6WIZ - chains A and H of the 4 polymer chains in the assembly; structure by X-ray diffraction, 4.20 A resolution (low resolution: residue-level contacts below are approximate; hydrogen-bond / salt-bridge calls are withheld).

Chain A:
Protein: Hemagglutinin HA1
Organism: Influenza A virus
Chain sequence (327 residues; row label = number of the first residue in the row; a row labelled like 125A-125C holds insertion residues (125A, then the next letters in order)):
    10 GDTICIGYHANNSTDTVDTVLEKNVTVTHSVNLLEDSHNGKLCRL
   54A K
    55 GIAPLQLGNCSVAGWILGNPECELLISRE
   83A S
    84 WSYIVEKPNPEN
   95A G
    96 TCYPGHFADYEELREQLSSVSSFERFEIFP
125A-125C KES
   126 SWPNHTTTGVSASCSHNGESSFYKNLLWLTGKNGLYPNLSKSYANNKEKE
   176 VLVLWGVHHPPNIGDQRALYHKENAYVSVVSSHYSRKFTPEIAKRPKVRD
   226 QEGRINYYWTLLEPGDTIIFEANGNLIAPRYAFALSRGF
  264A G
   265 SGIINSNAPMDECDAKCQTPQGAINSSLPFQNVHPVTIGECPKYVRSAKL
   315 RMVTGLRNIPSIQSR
Unresolved in the structure: 325-329
Disulfides: Cys52-Cys277, Cys64-Cys76, Cys97-Cys139, Cys281-Cys305
Covalent attachments: N-acetylglucosamine (NAG) linked to Asn95

Chain H:
Protein: Fab 54-1G05 heavy chain
Organism: Homo sapiens
Notes: antibody fragment or engineered binder
Chain sequence (230 residues; each row starts with the number of its first residue; a row labelled like 31A-31B holds insertion residues (31A, then the next letters in order)):
     1 QVQLQQSGPRLVKPSQTLSLTCAISGDSVSS
31A-31B SS
    32 AVWTWIRQSPSRGLEWLGRTY
52A-52B YR
    53 SKWYDDYAVSVQGRITINPDTSKNQISLQL
82A-82C NSV
    83 TPDDTAVYYCARSSINIF
100A-100G GVFVMAM
   101 DVWGQGTAVTVSSPSTKGPSVFPLAPSSKSTSGGTAALGCLVKDYFPEPV
   151 TVSWNSGALTSGVHTFPAVLQSSGLYSLSSVVTVPSSSLGTQTYICNVNH
   201 KPSNTKVDKRVEPKSC
Unresolved in the structure: 214-216
Disulfides: Cys22-Cys92, Cys140-Cys196

Chain A / chain H interface:
Pairs across the interface (5):
  His18(A) - Gly100A(H)
  Asn21(A) - Ser31A(H)
  Asn21(A) - Ser31B(H)
  Thr37(A) - Phe100(H)
  His38(A) - Phe100(H)
Interface residues without a listed pair, chain A (6 interface residues in all): Asn20, Thr318
The authors on this interface:
  - epitope / paratope residues, chain H: Phe100(H)

Overview:
6 residues of chain A and 4 residues of chain H are in contact. N-acetylglucosamine is covalently linked to
Asn95(A). The paper reports the epitope/paratope residue Phe100(H).
Here chain A is Hemagglutinin HA1 (Influenza A virus) and chain H is Fab 54-1G05 heavy chain (Homo sapiens).
Entry 6WIZ (Crystal structure of Fab 54-1G05 bound to H1 influenza hemagglutinin) was determined by X-ray
diffraction, deposited together with 6WJ0 and 6WJ1.
